Entry 1WFB (X-ray diffraction, 1.50 A resolution); this record covers chain A.

[Chain A]
Molecule: Antifreeze protein isoform HPLC6
From: Pseudopleuronectes americanus
UniProt: P04002 (ANPA_PSEAM); residues 1-37 here correspond to UniProt positions 45-81 (UniProt number = residue number + 44)
Amino-acid sequence (38 residues; each row starts with the number of its first residue):
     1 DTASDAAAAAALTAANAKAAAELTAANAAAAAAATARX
Modified positions: NH2 (amino group) at position 38

[Overview]
Chain A is Antifreeze protein isoform HPLC6 (Pseudopleuronectes americanus); the structure, Winter flounder
antifreeze protein isoform HPLC6 at-180 degrees C, was determined by X-ray diffraction together with 1WFA from
the same study.
